PDB entry 6OER | electron microscopy, 3.29 A resolution | chains A and J of the 9 polymer chains in the assembly

# Chain A
Name: V(D)J recombination-activating protein 1
Source organism: Mus musculus
Notes: EC 3.1.-.-, 2.3.2.27
Reference sequence: P15919 (RAG1_MOUSE); residue numbers follow UniProt; this construct covers 1-1040
Sequence (1040 residues; numbered 1 to 1040; the number before each row is that of its first residue):
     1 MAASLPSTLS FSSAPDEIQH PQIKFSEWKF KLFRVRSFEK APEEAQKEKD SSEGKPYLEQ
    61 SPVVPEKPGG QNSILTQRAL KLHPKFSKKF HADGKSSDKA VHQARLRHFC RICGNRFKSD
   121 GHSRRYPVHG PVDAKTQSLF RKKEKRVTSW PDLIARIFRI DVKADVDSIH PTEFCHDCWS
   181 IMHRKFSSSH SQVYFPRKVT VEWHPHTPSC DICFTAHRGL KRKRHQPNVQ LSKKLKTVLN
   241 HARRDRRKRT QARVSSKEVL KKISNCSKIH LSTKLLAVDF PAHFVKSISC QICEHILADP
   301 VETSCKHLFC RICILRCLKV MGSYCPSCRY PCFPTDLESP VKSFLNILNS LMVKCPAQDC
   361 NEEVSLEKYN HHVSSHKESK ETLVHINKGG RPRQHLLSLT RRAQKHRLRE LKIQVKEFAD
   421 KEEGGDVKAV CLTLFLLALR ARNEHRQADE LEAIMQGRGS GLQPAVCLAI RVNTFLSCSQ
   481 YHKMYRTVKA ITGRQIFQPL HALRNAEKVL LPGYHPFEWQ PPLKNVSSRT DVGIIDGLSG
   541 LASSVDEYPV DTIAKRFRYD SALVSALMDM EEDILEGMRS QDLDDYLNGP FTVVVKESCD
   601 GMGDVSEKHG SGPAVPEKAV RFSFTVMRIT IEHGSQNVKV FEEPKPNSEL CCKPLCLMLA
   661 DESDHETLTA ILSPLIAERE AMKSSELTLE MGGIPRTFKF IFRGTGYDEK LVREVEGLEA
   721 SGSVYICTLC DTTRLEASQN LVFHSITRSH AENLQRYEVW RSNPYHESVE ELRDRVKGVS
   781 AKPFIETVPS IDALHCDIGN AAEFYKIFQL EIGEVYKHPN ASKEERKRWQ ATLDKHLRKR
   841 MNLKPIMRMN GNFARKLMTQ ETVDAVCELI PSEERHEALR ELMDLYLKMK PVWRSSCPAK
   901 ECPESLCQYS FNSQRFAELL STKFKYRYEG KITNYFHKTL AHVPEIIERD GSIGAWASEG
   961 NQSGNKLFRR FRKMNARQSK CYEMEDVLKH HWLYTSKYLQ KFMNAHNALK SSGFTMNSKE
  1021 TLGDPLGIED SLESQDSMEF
Unresolved in the structure: 1-400, 1009-1040
Differences from the reference sequence: engineered mutation Gln962 (Glu in P15919)
Metal / ion sites: Ca2+ site 1: Asp600 (shared with 1 residue of chain I); Ca2+ site 2: Asp600, Gln962 (shared with 1 residue of chain I); Zn2+: Cys727, Cys730, His937, His942
Curated features (UniProtKB/Swiss-Prot):
  - zinc finger: Cys290 to Arg329 (RING-type), Leu351 to Lys380 (RAG1-type)
  - DNA-binding region: Gly389 to Gln456 (NBD)
  - binding site (Zn(2+)): Cys266, His270, Cys290, Cys293, His295, Cys305, His307, Cys310, Cys313, Cys325, Cys328, Cys355, Cys360, His372, His376
  - binding site (a divalent metal cation): Asp600, Asp708
  - site: Trp893 (Essential for DNA hairpin formation, participates in base-stacking interactions near the cleavage site)
  - cross-link: Lys233 (Glycyl lysine isopeptide (Lys-Gly) (interchain with G-Cter in ubiquitin))
  - mutagenesis: Lys233 (K233M: Abolishes autoubiquitination), His307 (H307A: Displays lower E3 ligase activity and affects the joining step of V(D)J recombination), Cys325 (C325G: Loss of E3 ligase activity and affects the joining step of V(D)J recombination), Arg391 (R391A: Defects in converting nicked products to hairpins; R391L: Impairs DNA-binding and hairpin formation while maintaining some nicking activity), Arg393 (R393A: Impairs DNA-binding and hairpin formation while maintaining some nicking activity), Arg401 (R401A: Allows robust hairpin activity), Arg402 (R402A: Defects in converting nicked products to hairpins), Lys405 (K405A: Reduced hairpin activity), His406 (H406A: Allows robust hairpin activity), Arg407 (R407A: Impairs DNA-binding and reduces hairpin formation without affecting nicking activity), Asn443 (N443A: Impairs DNA-binding; when associated with A-445), His445 (H445A: Impairs DNA-binding; when associated with A-443), 22 further mutagenesis entries in UniProt
From the paper describing this entry:
  - mutagenesis - R848A: increased catalytic activity
  - conformationally variable residues (loop rearrangement): Gly610, Ser611
  - catalytic residues: Asp600, Asp708
  - mutagenesis - E962Q: abolished catalytic activity (citing earlier work)

# Chain J
Molecule: 61-nt DNA strand
Sequence (61 nucleotides; each row starts with the number of its first residue; numbers below 1 keep their minus sign (DC-3 is residue -3)):
    -3 CCTGGATCTG GCCTGTCTTA CACAGTGATG CAAATCAAGT GTGAAGCCAG ACAAAAACCC
    57 G
Unresolved in the structure: -3 to 0
Metal / ion sites: Ca2+ site 1: DC17 (shared with 2 residues of chain C)

# How chain A and chain J interact
Contacting residue pairs - 22 pairs, chain A then chain J:
  Arg401(A) - DC43(J)  salt bridge to the phosphate
  Arg402(A) - DA47(J)  base contact
  Arg402(A) - DC48(J)  base contact
  Ser477(A) - DT22(J)  hydrogen bond to the phosphate
  Ser477(A) - DG23(J)  phosphate contact
  Cys478(A) - DG23(J)  hydrogen bond to the phosphate
  Ser479(A) - DT22(J)  phosphate contact
  Arg504(A) - DA24(J)  salt bridge to the phosphate
  Arg504(A) - DT25(J)  base contact
  Gly610(A) - DA18(J)  base contact
  Met974(A) - DT22(J)  sugar contact
  Met974(A) - DG23(J)  phosphate contact
  Asn975(A) - DT22(J)  phosphate contact
  Asn975(A) - DG23(J)  hydrogen bond to the phosphate
  Ala976(A) - DT22(J)  sugar contact
  Arg977(A) - DT22(J)  base contact
  Arg977(A) - DG23(J)  sugar contact
  Arg977(A) - DA24(J)  sugar contact
  Gln978(A) - DG21(J)  hydrogen bond to the base
  Asp986(A) - DG23(J)  phosphate contact
  Lys989(A) - DA24(J)  salt bridge to the phosphate
  His990(A) - DG23(J)  sugar contact
Other interface residues (no listed pair), chain A (17 interface residues in all): Arg471, Gln480

# Summary
Chain A and chain J form an interface of 17 and 9 residues respectively, with 4 hydrogen bonds and 3 salt
bridges. Polar contacts include Gln978(A)-DG21(J), Ser477(A)-DT22(J) and Cys478(A)-DG23(J). The paper reports
catalytic residues Asp600(A) and Asp708(A); R848A of chain A increases catalytic activity.
Here chain A is V(D)J recombination-activating protein 1 (Mus musculus) and chain J is a 61-nt DNA strand.
Entry 6OER (Cryo-EM structure of mouse RAG1/2 NFC complex (DNA2)) was determined by electron microscopy
together with 6OEM, 6OEN, 6OEO, 6OEP, 6OEQ and 6V0V from the same study.
